Entry 5DWZ (X-ray diffraction, 2.04 A resolution); this record covers chains C and F of the 4 polymer chains in the assembly.

Chain C (and F):
Name: 3-oxoacyl-[acyl-carrier-protein] synthase 3
From: Pseudomonas aeruginosa
Notes: EC 2.3.1.180; chain F of this document is another copy of the same molecule, construct and numbering; everything in this record applies to it too
Reference sequence: A0A0C6EZ24 (A0A0C6EZ24_PSEAI); numbering as in UniProt (aligned over 2-348)
Chain sequence (350 residues; row label = number of the first residue in the row; numbers below 1 keep their minus sign (Ser-1 is residue -1)):
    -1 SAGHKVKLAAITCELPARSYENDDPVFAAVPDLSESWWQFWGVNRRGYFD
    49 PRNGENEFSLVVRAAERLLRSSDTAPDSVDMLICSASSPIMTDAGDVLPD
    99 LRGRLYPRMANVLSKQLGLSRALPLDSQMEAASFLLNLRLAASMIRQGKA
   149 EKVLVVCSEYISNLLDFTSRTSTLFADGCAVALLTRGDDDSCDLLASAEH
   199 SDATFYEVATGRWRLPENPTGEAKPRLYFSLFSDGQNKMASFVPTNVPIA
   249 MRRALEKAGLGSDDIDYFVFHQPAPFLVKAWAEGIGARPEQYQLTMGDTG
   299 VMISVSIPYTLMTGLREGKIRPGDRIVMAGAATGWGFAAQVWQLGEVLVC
Disordered / not traced: -1 to 0, 215-220, 233-234 (chain F: -1 to 0, 186, 215-221)
Differences from the reference sequence: expression tag (-1 to 1); engineered mutation Ala129 (Cys in A0A0C6EZ24)
Ligand contacts: MPO (3[N-morpholino]propane sulfonic acid): Phe203, Met237, Phe240, Val241, Pro242, Thr243, Asn244, Val245, Pro246, Leu275, Trp279, Ala329, Trp333, Phe335
Reported in the primary citation:
  - catalytic residues: His269
  - specificity-determining residues: Val299
  - binding site for 2-amino-2-hydroxymethyl-propane-1,3-diol: Trp35 (by similarity / conservation)
  - binding site for phosphate ion: Arg168 (by similarity / conservation)
  - mutagenesis - C129A: unchanged binding to 2-ABA
  - mutagenesis - C129A: unchanged binding to 2-AA
  - mutagenesis - H269A (10,000-fold): decreased catalytic activity
  - mutagenesis - H269A (1.5-2-fold): increased binding to 2-ABA
  - mutagenesis - H269A (1.5-2-fold): increased binding to 2-AA
  - mutagenesis - V299N (5-fold): increased catalytic activity on malonyl-CoA

Interface between chain C and chain F:
Contacting residue pairs - 34 pairs, chain C then chain F:
  Pro29(C) - Lys236(F)
  Pro29(C) - Phe240(F)  hydrophobic
  Ser34(C) - Phe274(F)
  Thr166(C) - Lys236(F)  hydrogen bond (backbone-side chain)
  Ser167(C) - Gly233(F)
  Ser167(C) - Lys236(F)  hydrogen bond
  Arg168(C) - Phe240(F)
  Arg168(C) - Val241(F)  hydrogen bond (side chain-backbone)
  Arg212(C) - Asp232(F)  salt bridge
  Leu213(C) - Gln234(F)
  Pro214(C) - Gln234(F)
  Arg224(C) - Asp232(F)  salt bridge
  Arg224(C) - Gln234(F)  hydrogen bond
  Leu225(C) - Asp232(F)
  Tyr226(C) - Phe230(F)
  Tyr226(C) - Ser231(F)
  Phe227(C) - Leu229(F)
  Phe227(C) - Phe230(F)
  Phe227(C) - Ser231(F)  hydrogen bond (backbone-backbone)
  Ser228(C) - Leu229(F)
  Leu229(C) - Phe227(F)
  Leu229(C) - Ser228(F)
  Leu229(C) - Leu229(F)  hydrogen bond (backbone-backbone)
  Phe230(C) - Phe227(F)
  Phe230(C) - Ser228(F)
  Phe230(C) - Leu229(F)
  Phe230(C) - Phe230(F)  hydrophobic
  Ser231(C) - Tyr226(F)
  Ser231(C) - Phe227(F)  hydrogen bond (side chain-backbone)
  Lys236(C) - Pro29(F)
  Lys236(C) - Thr166(F)  hydrogen bond (side chain-backbone)
  Phe240(C) - Pro29(F)  hydrophobic
  Phe240(C) - Arg168(F)
  Val241(C) - Arg168(F)  hydrogen bond (backbone-side chain)
Other interface residues (no listed pair), chain C (23 interface residues in all): Ser32, Phe38, Asp232, Phe274
Other interface residues (no listed pair), chain F (21 interface residues in all): Ser34, Phe38, Ser167, Leu225, Glu281

In short:
Chain C and chain F form an interface of 23 and 21 residues respectively; the contacts include 9 hydrogen
bonds and 2 salt bridges. Polar contacts include Arg212(C)-Asp232(F), Arg224(C)-Asp232(F) and
Thr166(C)-Lys236(F). Ligands of chain C: compound MPO. From the paper: the catalytic residue His269(C); H269A
of chain C reduces catalytic activity; 3 substitutions were tested in all.
Chain C and chain F are both 3-oxoacyl-[acyl-carrier-protein] synthase 3 (Pseudomonas aeruginosa); the
structure, Structural and functional characterization of PqsBC, a condensing enzyme in the biosynthesis of the
Pseudomonas aeruginosa ..., was determined by X-ray diffraction.
